8DTL - chains C and B of the 4 polymer chains in the assembly; structure by electron microscopy, 5.40 A resolution (low resolution: residue-level contacts below are approximate; hydrogen-bond / salt-bridge calls are withheld).

[Chain C]
Molecule: Insulin mimetic peptide S597
Sequence (31 residues; each row starts with the number of its first residue):
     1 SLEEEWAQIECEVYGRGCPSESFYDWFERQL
Disulfide bonds: Cys11-Cys18
From the paper describing this entry:
  - mutagenesis - W6A, F27A: decreased signaling with Insulin receptor (chain B)

[Chain B]
Molecule: Insulin receptor
From: Mus musculus
Notes: EC 2.7.10.1
UniProtKB: P15208 (INSR_MOUSE); residues 1-1345 here correspond to UniProt positions 28-1372 (UniProt number = residue number + 27)
Sequence (1345 residues; each row starts with the number of its first residue):
     1 HLYPGEVCPGMDIRNNLTRLHELENCSVIEGHLQILLMFKTRPEDFRDLS
    51 FPKLIMITDYLLLFRVYGLESLKDLFPNLTVIRGSRLFFNYALVIFEMVH
   101 LKELGLYNLMNITRGSVRIEKNNELCYLATIDWSRILDSVEDNYIVLNKD
   151 DNEECGDVCPGTAKGKTNCPATVINGQFVERCWTHSHCQKVCPTICKSHG
   201 CTAEGLCCHKECLGNCSEPDDPTKCVACRNFYLDGQCVETCPPPYYHFQD
   251 WRCVNFSFCQDLHFKCRNSRKPGCHQYVIHNNKCIPECPSGYTMNSSNLM
   301 CTPCLGPCPKVCQILEGEKTIDSVTSAQELRGCTVINGSLIINIRGGNNL
   351 AAELEANLGLIEEISGFLKIRRSYALVSLSFFRKLHLIRGETLEIGNYSF
   401 YALDNQNLRQLWDWSKHNLTITQGKLFFHYNPKLCLSEIHKMEEVSGTKG
   451 RQERNDIALKTNGDQASCENELLKFSFIRTSFDKILLRWEPYWPPDFRDL
   501 LGFMLFYKEAPYQNVTEFDGQDACGSNSWTVVDIDPPQRSNDPKSQTPSH
   551 PGWLMRGLKPWTQYAIFVKTLVTFSDERRTYGAKSDIIYVQTDATNPSVP
   601 LDPISVSNSSSQIILKWKPPSDPNGNITHYLVYWERQAEDSELFELDYCL
   651 KGLKLPSRTWSPPFESDDSQKHNQSEYDDSASECCSCPKTDSQILKELEE
   701 SSFRKTFEDYLHNVVFVPRPSRKRRSLEEVGNVTATTLTLPDFPNVSSTI
   751 VPTSQEEHRPFEKVVNKESLVISGLRHFTGYRIELQACNQDSPDERCSVA
   801 AYVSARTMPEAKADDIVGPVTHEIFENNVVHLMWQEPKEPNGLIVLYEVS
   851 YRRYGDEELHLCVSRKHFALERGCRLRGLSPGNYSVRVRATSLAGNGSWT
   901 EPTYFYVTDYLDVPSNIAKIIIGPLIFVFLFSVVIGSIYLFLRKRQPDGP
   951 MGPLYASSNPEYLSASDVFPSSVYVPDEWEVPREKITLLRELGQGSFGMV
  1001 YEGNAKDIIKGEAETRVAVKTVNESASLRERIEFLNEASVMKGFTCHHVV
  1051 RLLGVVSKGQPTLVVMELMAHGDLKSHLRSLRPDAENNPGRPPPTLQEMI
  1101 QMTAEIADGMAYLNAKKFVHRDLAARNCMVAHDFTVKIGDFGMTRDIYET
  1151 DYYRKGGKGLLPVRWMSPESLKDGVFTASSDMWSFGVVLWEITSLAEQPY
  1201 QGLSNEQVLKFVMDGGYLDPPDNCPERLTDLMRMCWQFNPKMRPTFLEIV
  1251 NLLKDDLHPSFPEVSFFYSEENKAPESEELEMEFEDMENVPLDRSSHCQR
  1301 EEAGGREGGSSLSIKRTYDEHIPYTHMNGGKKNGRVLTLPRSNPS
Unresolved in the structure: 1-4, 151-167, 174-178, 266-276, 297-298, 459-464, 516-530, 540-548, 659-755, 908-1345
Disulfide bonds: Cys8-Cys26, Cys169-Cys188, Cys192-Cys201, Cys196-Cys207, Cys208-Cys216, Cys212-Cys225, Cys228-Cys237, Cys241-Cys253, Cys259-Cys284, Cys288-Cys301, Cys312-Cys333, Cys435-Cys468, Cys649-Cys862, Cys788-Cys797
Swiss-Prot annotation at these positions:
  - region: Glu708 to Phe716 (Insulin-binding), Asn959 to Tyr962 (Important for interaction with IRS1, SHC1 and STAT5B), Tyr1324 to Met1327 (PIK3R1 binding)
  - active site: Asp1122 (Proton donor/acceptor)
  - binding site (ATP): Ser996, Lys1020, Glu1067 to Asp1073, Arg1126, Asn1127, Asp1140
  - site: Phe39 (Insulin-binding)
  - modified residue: Ser373 (Phosphoserine), Tyr374 (Phosphotyrosine), Ser380 (Phosphoserine), Tyr962 (Phosphotyrosine), Cys1046 (S-nitrosocysteine), Tyr1148 (Phosphotyrosine), Tyr1152 (Phosphotyrosine), Tyr1153 (Phosphotyrosine), Tyr1318 (Phosphotyrosine), Tyr1324 (Phosphotyrosine)
  - glycosylation (N-linked (GlcNAc...) asparagine): Asn16, Asn25, Asn78, Asn111, Asn215, Asn255, Asn295, Asn337, Asn397, Asn418, Asn514, Asn608, Asn626, Asn673, Asn732, Asn745, Asn883, Asn896
  - cross-link: Lys1042 (Glycyl lysine isopeptide (Lys-Gly) (interchain with G-Cter in ubiquitin))
From the paper describing this entry:
  - mutagenesis - F64A: unchanged signaling with Insulin mimetic peptide S597 (chain C)
  - mutagenesis - R14A, F64A, F96A, R345A, D496K, F497A, E697A: decreased signaling in response to insulin
  - disease-associated variants - R14W, N15K: decreased signaling in response to insulin
  - mutagenesis - F96A: decreased signaling in response to S597
  - mutagenesis - R345A, F497A, E697A: unchanged signaling in response to S597
  - specificity-determining residues: Arg479, Lys484, Arg488 (by similarity / conservation)

[Interface between chain C and chain B]
Contacting residue pairs - 21 pairs, chain C then chain B:
  Ser1(C) - Arg479(B)
  Leu2(C) - Arg479(B)
  Leu2(C) - Lys484(B)
  Leu2(C) - Leu486(B)
  Leu2(C) - Leu554(B)
  Trp6(C) - Gly552(B)
  Trp6(C) - Trp553(B)
  Trp6(C) - Leu554(B)
  Trp6(C) - Arg556(B)
  Ile9(C) - His550(B)
  Glu12(C) - Ser549(B)
  Val13(C) - Pro537(B)
  Val13(C) - Gln538(B)
  Tyr14(C) - Ile534(B)
  Tyr14(C) - Asp535(B)
  Tyr14(C) - Pro536(B)
  Tyr14(C) - Pro537(B)
  Tyr14(C) - Gln538(B)
  Tyr14(C) - Pro551(B)
  Tyr14(C) - Gly552(B)
  Gly15(C) - Gln538(B)
Interface residues without a listed pair, chain C (10 interface residues in all): Glu5, Arg16
Interface residues without a listed pair, chain B (18 interface residues in all): Ser481, Ile485, Arg488
Interface features reported in the paper:
  - hot spots on chain C (mutagenesis) - F27A: decreased signaling with Insulin receptor (chain B)

[Overview]
10 residues of chain C and 18 residues of chain B are in contact. UniProt lists active-site residue Asp1122(B)
and 12 ATP-binding residues on chain B. From the paper: R14A, F64A and F96A of chain B, among others, reduce
signaling in response to insulin; specificity determinants Arg479(B), Lys484(B) and Arg488(B); 11
substitutions were tested in all.
Chain C is Insulin mimetic peptide S597 and chain B is Insulin receptor (Mus musculus); the structure, Cryo-EM
structure of insulin receptor (IR) bound with S597 peptide, was determined by electron microscopy, deposited
together with 8DTM.
